Entry 2QO1 (X-ray diffraction, 2.60 A resolution); this record covers chains A and B.

Chain A (and B):
Protein: 3-oxoacyl-[acyl-carrier-protein] synthase 3
From: Mycobacterium tuberculosis
Notes: EC 2.3.1.41; chain B of this document is another copy of the same molecule, construct and numbering; everything in this record applies to it too
UniProtKB: P0A574 (FABH_MYCTU); the construct lacks a stretch of the UniProt sequence and is renumbered around it, so the offset changes along the chain: -10 to -1 = UniProt 1-10; 1-202 = UniProt 11-212; 203-263 = UniProt 217-277; 264-317 = UniProt 279-332
Sequence (335 residues; row label = number of the first residue in the row; note: 1 number in that range is skipped by the numbering (no residue carries it; nothing is unmodelled there); a row labelled like 202A-202D holds insertion residues (202A, then the next letters in order); numbers below 1 keep their minus sign (Met-10 is residue -10)):
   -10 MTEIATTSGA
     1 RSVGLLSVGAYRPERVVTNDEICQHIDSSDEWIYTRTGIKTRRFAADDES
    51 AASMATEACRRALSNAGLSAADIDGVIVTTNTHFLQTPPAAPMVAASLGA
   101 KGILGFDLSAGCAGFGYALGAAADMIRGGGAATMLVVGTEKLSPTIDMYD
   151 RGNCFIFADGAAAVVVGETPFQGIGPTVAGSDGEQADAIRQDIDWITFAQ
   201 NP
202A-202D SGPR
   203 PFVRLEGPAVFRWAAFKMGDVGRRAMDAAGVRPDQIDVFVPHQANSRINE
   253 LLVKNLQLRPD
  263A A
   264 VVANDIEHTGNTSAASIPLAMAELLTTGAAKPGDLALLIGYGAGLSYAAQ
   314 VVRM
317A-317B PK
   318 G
Not modelled in the structure: 318
Covalently attached groups: decane-1-thiol (D1T) linked to Cys112
Ligand contacts:
  - decane-1-thiol (D1T): Asn81, Thr82, Gly111, Leu142, Thr145, Ile189, Gln191, Pro203, Phe204, Val205, Ser276, Gly305, Ala306
  - VZZ (11-[(mercaptocarbonyl)oxy]undecanoic acid): Trp32, Arg36, Thr37, Ile189, Leu207, Gly209, Val212, Phe213, Ala246, Asn247, Ile250, Asn274
Reported in the primary citation:
  - binding site for decane-1-thiol: Cys112
  - catalytic residues: His244, Asn274, Ala306 (citing earlier work)

Interface between chain A and chain B:
Pairs across the interface (137; chain A residue first):
  Thr-9(A) with Gln237(B); Arg316(B), hydrogen bond (backbone-side chain)
  Glu-8(A) with Pro170(B); Phe171(B); Gln172(B), hydrogen bond (side chain-backbone)
  Ile-7(A) with Gln172(B); Gly173(B); Gly175(B); Ala231(B); Leu298(B), hydrophobic; Val314(B); Arg316(B)
  Ala-6(A) with Pro176(B); Ala230(B); Ala231(B), hydrogen bond (backbone-backbone); Gly232(B)
  Thr-5(A) with Arg1(B), hydrogen bond; Gln172(B), hydrogen bond
  Thr-4(A) with Arg1(B), hydrogen bond (backbone-side chain); Pro176(B)
  Arg1(A) with Thr-5(B)
  Asn81(A) with Gln86(B), hydrogen bond (backbone-side chain); Thr87(B)
  Thr82(A) with Gln86(B)
  His83(A) with Gln86(B), hydrogen bond (backbone-side chain)
  Phe84(A) with Gln86(B); Asp194(B); Trp195(B), hydrogen bond (backbone-backbone); Ile196(B), hydrophobic
  Leu85(A) with Gln191(B); Asp194(B)
  Gln86(A) with Asn81(B), hydrogen bond (side chain-backbone); Thr82(B); His83(B); Phe84(B); Gln191(B), hydrogen bond (backbone-side chain); Trp195(B), hydrogen bond
  Thr87(A) with Asn81(B); Ile189(B); Arg190(B); Gln191(B), hydrogen bond (backbone-backbone); Ala306(B)
  Pro88(A) with Ala186(B); Ile189(B); Arg190(B); Gly307(B)
  Pro89(A) with Ser109(B); Ala110(B), hydrophobic; Gly307(B)
  Pro92(A) with Gly183(B); Gly307(B)
  Ala96(A) with Gly183(B); Glu184(B)
  Lys101(A) with Ser181(B); Asp182(B); Gly183(B), hydrogen bond (backbone-backbone); Glu184(B)
  Gly102(A) with Gly180(B); Ser181(B), hydrogen bond (backbone-backbone)
  Ile103(A) with Ser181(B), hydrogen bond (backbone-side chain)
  Leu104(A) with Tyr117(B); Ala179(B), hydrophobic; Gly180(B)
  Gly105(A) with Tyr117(B), hydrogen bond (backbone-side chain)
  Phe106(A) with Leu108(B), hydrophobic; Ser109(B); Ala110(B), hydrophobic; Tyr117(B), hydrophobic
  Asp107(A) with Asp107(B); Leu108(B); Ser109(B), hydrogen bond (backbone-backbone)
  Leu108(A) with Phe106(B), hydrophobic; Asp107(B)
  Ser109(A) with Pro89(B); Phe106(B); Asp107(B), hydrogen bond (backbone-backbone)
  Ala110(A) with Phe106(B), hydrophobic
  Tyr117(A) with Leu104(B); Gly105(B), hydrogen bond (side chain-backbone); Phe106(B), hydrophobic
  Asp124(A) with Asp124(B); Met125(B); Gly128(B)
  Met125(A) with Asp124(B)
  Pro144(A) with Ile196(B), hydrophobic
  Gln172(A) with Ile-7(B); Thr-5(B), hydrogen bond
  Gly173(A) with Ile-7(B)
  Gly175(A) with Ile-7(B)
  Pro176(A) with Thr-4(B)
  Ala179(A) with Leu104(B), hydrophobic
  Gly180(A) with Gly102(B); Ile103(B); Leu104(B)
  Ser181(A) with Gly102(B), hydrogen bond (backbone-backbone); Ile103(B), hydrogen bond (side chain-backbone)
  Gly183(A) with Pro92(B); Ala96(B)
  Glu184(A) with Ala96(B)
  Ala186(A) with Pro88(B); Met93(B), hydrophobic
  Ile189(A) with Thr87(B); Pro88(B)
  Arg190(A) with Thr87(B); Pro88(B)
  Gln191(A) with Phe84(B); Leu85(B); Gln86(B), hydrogen bond (side chain-backbone); Thr87(B), hydrogen bond (backbone-backbone)
  Asp194(A) with Phe84(B); Leu85(B)
  Trp195(A) with Phe84(B), hydrogen bond (backbone-backbone); Gln86(B), hydrogen bond; Trp195(B), hydrophobic
  Ile196(A) with Phe84(B), hydrophobic; Pro144(B)
  Phe198(A) with Phe198(B), hydrophobic; Ala199(B), hydrophobic
  Ala199(A) with Phe198(B), hydrophobic
  Gln200(A) with Arg202D(B)
  Pro202(A) with Phe198(B), hydrophobic; Pro202(B)
  Arg202D(A) with Ile196(B); Gln200(B)
  Ala230(A) with Ala-6(B)
  Ala231(A) with Glu-8(B); Ile-7(B); Ala-6(B), hydrogen bond (backbone-backbone)
  Val233(A) with Thr-9(B); Glu-8(B)
  Gln237(A) with Thr-9(B)
  Leu298(A) with Thr-9(B)
  Ala306(A) with Thr87(B)
  Gly307(A) with Pro88(B); Pro89(B); Pro92(B)
  Arg316(A) with Thr-9(B), hydrogen bond (side chain-backbone)
Other interface residues (no listed pair), chain A (74 interface residues in all): Ser-3, Met93, Gly111, Gly128, Thr145, Ile174, Asp182, Ile193, Ser202A, Gly232, Ser309, Tyr310, Val314
Other interface residues (no listed pair), chain B (76 interface residues in all): Met-10, Lys101, Gly111, Arg127, Thr145, Ile174, Ile193, Ser309, Tyr310, Val315

Summary:
The interface between chain A and chain B involves 74 residues on one side and 76 on the other, with 29
hydrogen bonds. Polar contacts include Thr-9(A)-Arg316(B), Glu-8(A)-Gln172(B) and Thr-5(A)-Arg1(B). Bound to
chain A: compound VZZ. The paper reports catalytic residues His244(A), Asn274(A) and Ala306(A); a binding site
for decane-1-thiol at Cys112(A).
Chain A and chain B are both 3-oxoacyl-[acyl-carrier-protein] synthase 3 (Mycobacterium tuberculosis); the
structure, 2.6 Angstrom Crystal Structure of the Complex Between 11-(decyldithiocarbonyloxy)-undecanoic acid
and Mycobacterium Tuberculosis FabH, was determined by X-ray diffraction (same publication as 2QNX, 2QNY, 2QNZ
and 2QO0).
